8HCQ - chains A and R of the 6 polymer chains in the assembly; structure by electron microscopy, 3.01 A resolution.

# Chain A
Name: Guanine nucleotide-binding protein G(q) subunit alpha-1
Source organism: Homo sapiens
Sequence (246 residues; row label = number of the first residue in the row; note: 113 numbers in that range are skipped by the numbering (no residue carries them; nothing is unmodelled there)):
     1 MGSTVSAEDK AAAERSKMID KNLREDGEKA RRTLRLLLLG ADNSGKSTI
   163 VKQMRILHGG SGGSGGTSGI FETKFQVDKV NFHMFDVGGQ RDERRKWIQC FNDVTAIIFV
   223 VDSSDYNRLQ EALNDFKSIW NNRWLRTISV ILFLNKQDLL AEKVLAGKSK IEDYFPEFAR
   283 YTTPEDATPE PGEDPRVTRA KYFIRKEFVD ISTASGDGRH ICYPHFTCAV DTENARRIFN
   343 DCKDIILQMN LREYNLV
Disordered / not traced: 1-7, 163-181, 269-277, 317-318, 331-332, 359

# Chain R
Name: Endothelin-1 receptor, Oplophorus-luciferin 2-monooxygenase catalytic subunit chimera
Source organism: Homo sapiens
Notes: EC 1.13.12.13
UniProt: chimeric construct of P25101, Q9GV45: residues 20-406 from P25101 (EDNRA_HUMAN) positions 20-406 (same numbers); residues 407-564 from Q9GV45 positions 27-184 (UniProt number = residue number - 380)
Sequence (622 residues; each row starts with the number of its first residue; numbers below 1 keep their minus sign (Met-57 is residue -57)):
   -57 MDSKGSSQKG SRLLLLLVVS NLLLCQGVVS DYKDDDDVDM GQPGNGSAFL LAPNGSHAPD
     3 HDVTQQRDEE NLYFQGASDN PERYSTNLSN HVDDFTTFRG TELSFLVTTH QPTNLVLPSN
    63 GSMHNYCPQQ TKITSAFKYI NTVISCTIFI VGMVGNATLL RIIYQNKCMR NGPNALIASL
   123 ALGDLIYVVI DLPINVFKLL AGRWPFDHND FGVFLCKLFP FLQKSSVGIT VLNLCALSVD
   183 RYRAVASWSR VQGIGIPLVT AIEIVSIWIL SFILAIPEAI GFVMVPFEYR GEQHKTCMLN
   243 ATSKFMEFYQ DVKDWWLFGF YFCMPLVCTA IFYTLMTCEM LNRRNGSLRI ALSEHLKQRR
   303 EVAKTVFCLV VIFALCWFPL HLSRILKKTV YNEMDKNRCE LLSFLLLMDY IGINLATMNS
   363 CINPIALYFV SKKFKNCFQS CLCCCCYQSK SLMTSVPMNG TSIQVFTLED FVGDWEQTAA
   423 YNLDQVLEQG GVSSLLQNLA VSVTPIQRIV RSGENALKID IHVIIPYEGL SADQMAQIEE
   483 VFKVVYPVDD HHFKVILPYG TLVIDGVTPN MLNYFGRPYE GIAVFDGKKI TVTGTLWNGN
   543 KIIDERLITP DGSMLFRVTI NS
Disordered / not traced: -57 to 65, 285-293, 334, 379-564
Construct notes: initiating methionine (-57); expression tag (-56 to 19); conflict Val407 (Thr27 in Q9GV45), Glu411 (Ala31 in Q9GV45), Glu418 (Gln38 in Q9GV45), 27 further conflict positions vs the reference (Q9GV45) not listed
Reported in the primary citation:
  - contacts within the chain: Ser325-Asp351 (hydrogen bond), Arg326-Asp351 (hydrogen bond)
  - mutagenesis - K166A, R326A, D351A: decreased signaling with Endothelin-1

# Chain A / chain R interface
Residue-residue contacts (27):
  Leu34(A) - Trp190(R)  hydrophobic
  Val192(A) - Trp190(R)  hydrophobic
  Ile323(A) - His297(R)
  Tyr325(A) - His297(R)  hydrogen bond
  Phe341(A) - Trp190(R)  hydrophobic
  Asp346(A) - His297(R)  salt bridge
  Ile348(A) - Trp190(R)
  Leu349(A) - Arg301(R)
  Gln350(A) - His297(R)
  Met351(A) - Val193(R)  hydrophobic
  Asn352(A) - Ala186(R)
  Asn352(A) - Arg192(R)
  Asn352(A) - Gln194(R)
  Glu355(A) - Asn116(R)
  Tyr356(A) - Pro115(R)  hydrophobic
  Tyr356(A) - Asp182(R)  hydrogen bond (side chain-backbone)
  Tyr356(A) - Arg183(R)
  Tyr356(A) - Ala186(R)
  Asn357(A) - Asn116(R)
  Asn357(A) - Leu369(R)
  Asn357(A) - Val372(R)
  Asn357(A) - Ser373(R)  hydrogen bond (backbone-side chain)
  Asn357(A) - Lys375(R)
  Asn357(A) - Phe376(R)
  Leu358(A) - Val304(R)  hydrophobic
  Leu358(A) - Val372(R)
  Leu358(A) - Ser373(R)
Other interface residues (no listed pair), chain A (17 interface residues in all): Arg31, Leu353
Other interface residues (no listed pair), chain R (23 interface residues in all): Ile119, Val187, Ser191, Met282, Gln300, Val308

# In short
17 residues of chain A and 23 residues of chain R are in contact, with 3 hydrogen bonds and 1 salt bridge.
Polar contacts include Asp346(A)-His297(R), Tyr325(A)-His297(R) and Tyr356(A)-Asp182(R). The paper reports
that K166A, R326A and D351A of chain R reduce signaling with Endothelin-1; contacts within the chain involving
Ser325(R), Asp351(R) and Arg326(R).
Here chain A is Guanine nucleotide-binding protein G(q) subunit alpha-1 and chain R is Endothelin-1 receptor,
Oplophorus-luciferin 2-monooxygenase catalytic subunit chimera, both from Homo sapiens. Entry 8HCQ (Cryo-EM
structure of endothelin1-bound ETAR-Gq complex) was determined by electron microscopy (same publication as
8HBD and 8HCX).
